6WO5 - chains L and E of the 5 polymer chains in the assembly; structure by X-ray diffraction, 2.62 A resolution.

== Chain L ==
Name: Fab 212.1.1 light chain
From: Homo sapiens
Notes: antibody fragment or engineered binder
Amino-acid sequence (214 residues; numbered 1 to 214; the number before each row is that of its first residue):
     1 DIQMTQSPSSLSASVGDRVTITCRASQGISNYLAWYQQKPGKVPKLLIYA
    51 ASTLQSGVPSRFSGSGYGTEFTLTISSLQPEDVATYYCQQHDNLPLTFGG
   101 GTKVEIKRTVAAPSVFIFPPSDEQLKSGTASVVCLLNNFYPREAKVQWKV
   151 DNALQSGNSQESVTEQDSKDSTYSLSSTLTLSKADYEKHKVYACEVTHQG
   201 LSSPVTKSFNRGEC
Not modelled in the structure: 213-214
Disulfide bonds: Cys-23/Cys-88, Cys-134/Cys-194
Small-molecule neighbours: oligosaccharide (beta-D-mannopyranose, N-acetylglucosamine units): Ser-30, Asn-31, Tyr-32, Tyr-67

== Chain E ==
Name: Envelope glycoprotein E2
From: Hepatitis C virus (isolate H)
Amino-acid sequence (191 residues; numbered 410 to 645; 45 numbers in that range are skipped by the numbering (no residue carries them; nothing is unmodelled there); the number before each row is that of its first residue):
   410 ARQLINTNGSWHINSTALNCNESLNTGWLAGLFYQHKFDSSGCP
   476 ERLASCGSSGCWHYPPRPCGIVPAKSVCGPVYCFTPSPVVVGTTDRSGAP
   526 TYSWGANDTDVFVLNNTRPPLGNWFGCTWMNSTGFTKVCGAPPG
   593 GPTDGGSGPWITPRCMVDYPYRLWHYPCTINYTIFKVRMYVGGVEHRLEA
   643 ACN
Not modelled in the structure: 410-420, 447-448, 476-492, 593-599, 632-637
Disulfide bonds: Cys-429/Cys-503, Cys-452/Cys-620, Cys-494/Cys-564, Cys-508/Cys-552, Cys-607/Cys-644
Glycans and other covalent adducts: N-acetylglucosamine (NAG) linked to Asn-423, Asn-430, Asn-532, Asn-540, Asn-556
Reported in the primary citation:
  - conformationally variable residues (helix shift, loop rearrangement): Cys-429 to Gly-451, Trp-616
  - mutagenesis - Y613A, Y613F, W616A: abolished binding to CD81
  - mutagenesis - G440C/W616C, G440S, W616F, W616S: decreased binding to CD81
  - mutagenesis - G440C/W616C (Tm change 2.5 degC): increased stability
  - mutagenesis - G440S: unchanged stability
  - mutagenesis - W616S (Tm change 5.1 degC): decreased stability
  - mutagenesis - G440C/W616C: decreased binding to Fab 212.1.1 heavy chain
  - mutagenesis - G440S, W616S: unchanged binding to Fab 212.1.1 heavy chain

== How chain L and chain E interact ==
Contacting residue pairs (4; chain L residue first):
  Tyr-32(L) / Glu-431(E)
  Asn-93(L) / Ala-531(E)
  Leu-94(L) / Leu-427(E)  hydrophobic
  Leu-94(L) / Trp-529(E)
Interface residues without a listed pair, chain L (4 interface residues in all): Tyr-49

== Summary ==
The chain L/chain E interface involves 4 residues from each chain. An N-glycan is bound between chain L and
chain E. From the paper: G440C/W616C, G440S and W616F of chain E, among others, reduce binding to CD81;
conformational variability at Cys-429(E) and Trp-616(E); 7 substitutions were tested in all.
Here chain L is Fab 212.1.1 light chain (Homo sapiens) and chain E is Envelope glycoprotein E2 (Hepatitis C
virus (isolate H)). Entry 6WO5 (Structure of Hepatitis C Virus Envelope Glycoprotein E2 core from genotype 1a
bound to neutralizing antibody ...) was determined by X-ray diffraction.
